Entry 2B4I (X-ray diffraction, 2.00 A resolution); this record covers chains B and C of the 3 polymer chains in the assembly.

== Chain B (and C) ==
Protein: Outer capsid protein VP4
From: Rhesus rotavirus
Notes: fragment: VP5* Antigen Domain; chain C of this document is another copy of the same molecule, construct and numbering; everything in this record applies to it too
UniProt: Q91HI9 (Q91HI9_ROTRH); numbering as in UniProt (aligned over 247-479)
Amino-acid sequence (254 residues; row label = number of the first residue in the row):
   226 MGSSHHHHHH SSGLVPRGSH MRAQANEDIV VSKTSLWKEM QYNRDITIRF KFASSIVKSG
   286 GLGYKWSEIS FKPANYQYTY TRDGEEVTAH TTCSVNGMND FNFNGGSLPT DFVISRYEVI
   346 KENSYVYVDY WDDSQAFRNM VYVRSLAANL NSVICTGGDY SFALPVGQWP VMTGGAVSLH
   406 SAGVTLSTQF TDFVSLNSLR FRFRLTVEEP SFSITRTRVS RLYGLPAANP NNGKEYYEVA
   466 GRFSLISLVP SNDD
Disordered / not traced: 226-243, 478-479 (chain C: 226-245, 478-479)
Construct notes: expression tag (226-246)
What the authors report for this chain:
  - self-association interface (contacts with another copy of this molecule): Leu473

== Interface between chain B and chain C ==
Pairs across the interface - 26 pairs, chain B then chain C:
  Leu261(B) with Ser257(C); Thr259(C); Trp262(C); Leu473(C), hydrophobic
  Trp262(B) with Trp262(C); Tyr367(C), hydrophobic; Leu473(C), hydrophobic
  Asn364(B) with Tyr367(C)
  Val366(B) with Tyr367(C)
  Tyr367(B) with Tyr367(C)
  Phe415(B) with Phe415(C), hydrophobic
  Thr416(B) with Arg425(C)
  Asp417(B) with Asn321(C); Tyr352(C); Arg425(C), hydrogen bond (backbone-side chain)
  Phe418(B) with Tyr352(C), hydrophobic; Gly408(C); Val409(C); Thr410(C); Arg425(C), hydrogen bond (backbone-side chain); Arg427(C)
  Val419(B) with Thr410(C)
  Pro475(B) with Tyr367(C), hydrophobic; Leu473(C), hydrophobic
  Asn477(B) with Glu264(C), hydrogen bond; Arg369(C)
Interface residues without a listed pair, chain C (16 interface residues in all): Lys263

== Summary ==
12 residues of chain B face 16 of chain C across their interface; the contacts include 3 hydrogen bonds. Among
the polar pairs are Asp417(B)-Arg425(C), Phe418(B)-Arg425(C) and Asn477(B)-Glu264(C). From the paper: a
self-association interface involving Leu473(B).
Chain B and chain C are both Outer capsid protein VP4 (Rhesus rotavirus); the structure, Crystal Structure of
the Rhesus Rotavirus VP5 Antigen Domain Trimer, was determined by X-ray diffraction.
